7DN2 - chains 1 and 3 of the 18 polymer chains in the assembly; structure by electron microscopy, 2.70 A resolution.

[Chain 1 (and 3)]
Molecule: Cement protein gp15
From: Helicobacter pylori bacteriophage KHP30
Notes: chain 3 of this document is another copy of the same molecule, construct and numbering; everything in this record applies to it too
UniProt: I7HFW5 (I7HFW5_BPKHP); residue numbers follow UniProt; this construct covers 1-126
Chain sequence (126 residues; row label = number of the first residue in the row):
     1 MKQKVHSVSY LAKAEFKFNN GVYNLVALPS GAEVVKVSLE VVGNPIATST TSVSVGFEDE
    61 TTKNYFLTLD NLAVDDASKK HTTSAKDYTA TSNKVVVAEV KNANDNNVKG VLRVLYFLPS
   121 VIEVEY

[How chain 1 and chain 3 interact]
Contacting residue pairs - 39 pairs, chain 1 then chain 3:
  Met1(1) with Ala27(3), hydrophobic; Leu28(3); Asn93(3); Lys94(3); Val95(3), hydrophobic
  Gln3(1) with Leu25(3), hydrogen bond (side chain-backbone); Val26(3); Ala27(3), hydrogen bond (side chain-backbone)
  Val5(1) with Tyr10(3), hydrophobic; Leu11(3); Ala12(3), hydrophobic; Tyr116(3)
  His6(1) with Tyr10(3); Leu11(3), hydrogen bond (backbone-backbone)
  Ser7(1) with Ser9(3); Tyr10(3)
  Glu33(1) with Leu11(3); Lys13(3)
  Val35(1) with Leu11(3), hydrophobic; Lys36(3)
  Ala85(1) with His81(3)
  Lys86(1) with His81(3)
  Asp87(1) with Lys36(3), salt bridge; Ser38(3), hydrogen bond; His81(3); Arg113(3)
  Thr89(1) with Lys13(3); Arg113(3), hydrogen bond
  Phe117(1) with Ser9(3); Leu11(3); Leu115(3), hydrophobic
  Ile122(1) with Tyr10(3)
  Val124(1) with Tyr10(3), hydrophobic
  Tyr126(1) with Tyr10(3); Ala27(3); Pro29(3); Asn93(3); Tyr116(3), hydrogen bond; Leu118(3)
Interface residues without a listed pair, chain 1 (16 interface residues in all): Tyr88
Interface residues without a listed pair, chain 3 (21 interface residues in all): Glu40

[Summary]
The interface between chain 1 and chain 3 involves 16 residues on one side and 21 on the other; the contacts
include 6 hydrogen bonds and 1 salt bridge. Among the polar pairs are Asp87(1)-Lys36(3), Gln3(1)-Leu25(3) and
Gln3(1)-Ala27(3).
Both chains are Cement protein gp15 (Helicobacter pylori bacteriophage KHP30). Entry 7DN2 (Acidic stable
capsid structure of Helicobacter pylori bacteriophage KHP30) was determined by electron microscopy (same
publication as 7DOU and 7F2P).
